Entry 9GAV (electron microscopy, 3.04 A resolution); this record covers chains D and A of the 6 polymer chains in the assembly.

# Chain D
Molecule: 18-nt RNA strand
Sequence (18 nucleotides; each row starts with the number of its first residue):
     7 UCUCUCUCUC UCUCUCUC
Disordered / not traced: 7, 19-24
Covalently attached groups: compound A1IJK linked to C18

# Chain A
Name: Nucleoprotein
Source organism: Influenza A virus
UniProt: Q1K9H2 (Q1K9H2_I33A0); numbering as in UniProt (aligned over 15-498)
Sequence (494 residues; each row starts with the number of its first residue):
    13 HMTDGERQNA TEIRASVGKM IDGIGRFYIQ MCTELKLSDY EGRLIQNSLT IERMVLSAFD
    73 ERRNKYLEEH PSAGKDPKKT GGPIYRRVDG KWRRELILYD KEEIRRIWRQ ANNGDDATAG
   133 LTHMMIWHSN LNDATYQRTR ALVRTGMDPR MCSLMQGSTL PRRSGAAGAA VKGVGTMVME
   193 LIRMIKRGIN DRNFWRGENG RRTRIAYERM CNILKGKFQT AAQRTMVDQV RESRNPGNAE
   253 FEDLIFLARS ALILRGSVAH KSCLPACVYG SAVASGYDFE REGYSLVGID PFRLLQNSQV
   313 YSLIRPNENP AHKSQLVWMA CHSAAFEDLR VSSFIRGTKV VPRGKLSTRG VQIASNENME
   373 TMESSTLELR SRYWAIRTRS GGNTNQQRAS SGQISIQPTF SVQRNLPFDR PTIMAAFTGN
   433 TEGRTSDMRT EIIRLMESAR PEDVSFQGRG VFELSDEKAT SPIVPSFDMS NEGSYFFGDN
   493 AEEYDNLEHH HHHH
Disordered / not traced: 13-14, 396-439, 480-483, 491-506
Construct notes: expression tag (13-14, 499-506)
Residues lining bound ligands: A1IJK (2-[3,6-bis(oxidanylidene)-4,5-dihydroxanthen-9-yl]-4-[3-[(2R)-2-oxidanylpropoxy]propylcarbamoyl]benzoic acid): Ala-70, Phe-71, Glu-73, Asn-76, Arg-117, Arg-121, Asp-128, Thr-130
From the paper describing this entry:
  - binding site for the 18-nt RNA strand: Ser-69, Arg-75
  - conformationally variable residues (loop rearrangement): Asp-72 to Lys-90
  - binding site for A1IJK: Arg-121
  - binding site for the 18-nt RNA strand (chain D): Ser-413

# How chain D and chain A interact
Contacting residue pairs (43; chain D residue first):
  C8(D) with Gln-231(A), hydrogen bond to the base; Ser-269(A), base contact; Arg-391(A), base contact; Ser-392(A), base contact; Arg-461(A), salt bridge to the phosphate
  U9(D) with Ile-388(A), sugar contact; Thr-390(A), phosphate contact; Arg-391(A), hydrogen bond to the phosphate; Arg-461(A), base contact; Gly-462(A), base contact; Phe-464(A), base contact; Pro-474(A), base contact
  C10(D) with Val-299(A), base contact; Gly-300(A), base contact; Ile-388(A), base contact
  U11(D) with Glu-18(A), base contact; Asn-21(A), hydrogen bond to the sugar; Arg-391(A), salt bridge to the phosphate
  C12(D) with Ile-25(A), base contact; Ser-28(A), base contact
  U13(D) with Ala-179(A), phosphate contact
  C14(D) with Thr-130(A), base contact; Gly-177(A), phosphate contact; Ala-178(A), phosphate contact
  U15(D) with Phe-71(A), base contact; Thr-130(A), sugar contact; Thr-134(A), hydrogen bond to the base; Arg-175(A), hydrogen bond to the sugar; Gly-177(A), hydrogen bond to the sugar
  C16(D) with Asp-72(A), base contact; Glu-73(A), base contact; Arg-74(A), base contact; Arg-174(A), sugar contact; Arg-175(A), sugar contact
  U17(D) with Arg-74(A), sugar contact; Arg-174(A), salt bridge to the phosphate; Met-196(A), base contact; Arg-199(A), base contact; Arg-214(A), phosphate contact; Ala-218(A), base contact
  C18(D) with Glu-73(A), base contact; Arg-74(A), sugar contact; Arg-214(A), salt bridge to the phosphate
Interface residues without a listed pair, chain A (44 interface residues in all): Asp-127, Ala-129, Ala-131, Leu-133, Met-137, Ser-176, Ala-182, Thr-215, Arg-221, Lys-273, Ser-297, Arg-389, Ala-471

# Overview
11 residues of chain D face 44 of chain A across their interface; the contacts include 6 hydrogen bonds and 4
salt bridges. Polar contacts include C8(D)/Gln-231(A), U15(D)/Thr-134(A) and U11(D)/Asn-21(A). From the paper:
a binding site for the 18-nt RNA strand at Ser-69(A) and Arg-75(A); a binding site for A1IJK at Arg-121(A).
Chain D is an 18-nt RNA strand and chain A is Nucleoprotein (Influenza A virus); the structure, Focused
reconstruction on strand 1 of the influenza A RNP-like particle double-stranded assembled with an 18-mer ...,
was determined by electron microscopy (same publication as 9GAN, 9GAP, 9GAQ, 9GAS and 9GAT).
Chain D is an 18-nt RNA strand and chain A is Nucleoprotein (Influenza A virus); the structure, Focused
reconstruction on strand 1 of the influenza A RNP-like particle double-stranded assembled with a 18-mer ...,
was determined by electron microscopy (same publication as 9GAN, 9GAP, 9GAQ, 9GAS and 9GAT).
